1R9S - chains A and B of the 12 polymer chains in the assembly; structure by X-ray diffraction, 4.25 A resolution (low resolution: residue-level contacts below are approximate; hydrogen-bond / salt-bridge calls are withheld).

[Chain A]
Molecule: DNA-directed RNA polymerase II largest subunit
From: Saccharomyces cerevisiae
Notes: EC 2.7.7.6
UniProt: P04050 (RPB1_YEAST); residues 1-1733 here = UniProt positions 1-1733
Chain sequence (1733 residues; numbered 1 to 1733; the number before each row is that of its first residue):
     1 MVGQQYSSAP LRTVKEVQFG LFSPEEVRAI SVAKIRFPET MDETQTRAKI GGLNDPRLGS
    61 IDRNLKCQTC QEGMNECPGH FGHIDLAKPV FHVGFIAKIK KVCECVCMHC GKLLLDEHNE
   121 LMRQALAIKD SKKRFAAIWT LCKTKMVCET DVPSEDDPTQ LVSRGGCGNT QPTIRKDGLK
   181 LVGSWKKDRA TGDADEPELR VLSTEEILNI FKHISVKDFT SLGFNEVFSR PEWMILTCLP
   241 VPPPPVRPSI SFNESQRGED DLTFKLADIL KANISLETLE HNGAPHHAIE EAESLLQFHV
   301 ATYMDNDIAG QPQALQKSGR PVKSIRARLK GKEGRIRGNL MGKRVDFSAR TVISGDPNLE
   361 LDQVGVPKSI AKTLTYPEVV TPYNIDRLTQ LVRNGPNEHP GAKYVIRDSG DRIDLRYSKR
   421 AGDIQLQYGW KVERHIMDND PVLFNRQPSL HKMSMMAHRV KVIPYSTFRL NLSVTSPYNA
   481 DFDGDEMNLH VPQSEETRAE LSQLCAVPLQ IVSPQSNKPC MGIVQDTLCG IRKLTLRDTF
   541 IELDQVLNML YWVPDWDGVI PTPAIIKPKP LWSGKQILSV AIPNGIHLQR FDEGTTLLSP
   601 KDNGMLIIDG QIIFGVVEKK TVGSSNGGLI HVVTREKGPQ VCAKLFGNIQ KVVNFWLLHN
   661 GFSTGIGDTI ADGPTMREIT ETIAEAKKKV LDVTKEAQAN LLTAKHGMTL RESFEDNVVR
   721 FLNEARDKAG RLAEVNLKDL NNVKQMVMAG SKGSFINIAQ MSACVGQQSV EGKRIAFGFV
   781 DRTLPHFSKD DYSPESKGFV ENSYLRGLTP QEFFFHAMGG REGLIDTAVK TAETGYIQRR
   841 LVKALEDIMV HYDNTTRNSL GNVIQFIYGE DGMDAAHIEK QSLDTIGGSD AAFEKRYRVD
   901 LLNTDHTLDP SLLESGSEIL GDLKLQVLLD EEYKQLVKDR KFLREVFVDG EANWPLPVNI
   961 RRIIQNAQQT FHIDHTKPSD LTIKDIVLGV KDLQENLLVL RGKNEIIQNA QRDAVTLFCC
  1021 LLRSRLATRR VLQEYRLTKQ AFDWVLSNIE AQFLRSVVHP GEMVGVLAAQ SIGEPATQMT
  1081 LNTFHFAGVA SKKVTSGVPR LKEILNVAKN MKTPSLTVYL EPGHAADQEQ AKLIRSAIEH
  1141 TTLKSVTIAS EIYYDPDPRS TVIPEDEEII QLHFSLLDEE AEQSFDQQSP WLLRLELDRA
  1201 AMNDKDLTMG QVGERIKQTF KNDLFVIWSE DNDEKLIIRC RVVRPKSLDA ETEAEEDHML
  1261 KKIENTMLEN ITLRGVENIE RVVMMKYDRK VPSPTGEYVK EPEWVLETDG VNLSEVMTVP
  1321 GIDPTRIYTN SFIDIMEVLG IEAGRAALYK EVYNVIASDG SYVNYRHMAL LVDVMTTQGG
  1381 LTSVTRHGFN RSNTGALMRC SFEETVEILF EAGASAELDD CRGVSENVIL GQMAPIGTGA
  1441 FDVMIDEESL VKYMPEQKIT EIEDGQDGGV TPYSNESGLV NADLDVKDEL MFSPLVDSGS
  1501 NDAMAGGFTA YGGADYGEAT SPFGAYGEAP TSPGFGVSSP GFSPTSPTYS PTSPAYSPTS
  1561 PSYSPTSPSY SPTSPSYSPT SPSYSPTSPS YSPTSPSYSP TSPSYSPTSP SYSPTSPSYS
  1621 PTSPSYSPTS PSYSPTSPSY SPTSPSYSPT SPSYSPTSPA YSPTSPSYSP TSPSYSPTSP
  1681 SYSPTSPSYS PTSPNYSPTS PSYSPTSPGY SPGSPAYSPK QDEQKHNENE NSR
Disordered / not traced: 1, 155-160, 187-198, 250-258, 315-320, 1082-1091, 1177-1186, 1244-1253, 1446-1733
Bound ions: Zn2+ site 1: Cys-67, Cys-70, His-80; Zn2+ site 2: Cys-110, Cys-167; Mg2+: Asp-483 (together with UTP)
Residues lining bound ligands: UTP (uridine 5'-triphosphate): Arg-446, Asp-481, Asp-483, Thr-831
From the paper describing this entry:
  - Mg2+ coordination: Asp-483
  - binding site for UTP: Asp-481

[Chain B]
Molecule: DNA-directed RNA polymerase II 140 kDa polypeptide
From: Saccharomyces cerevisiae
Notes: EC 2.7.7.6
UniProt: P08518 (RPB2_YEAST); numbering as in UniProt (aligned over 1-1224)
Chain sequence (1224 residues; numbered 1 to 1224; the number before each row is that of its first residue):
     1 MSDLANSEKY YDEDPYGFED ESAPITAEDS WAVISAFFRE KGLVSQQLDS FNQFVDYTLQ
    61 DIICEDSTLI LEQLAQHTTE SDNISRKYEI SFGKIYVTKP MVNESDGVTH ALYPQEARLR
   121 NLTYSSGLFV DVKKRTYEAI DVPGRELKYE LIAEESEDDS ESGKVFIGRL PIMLRSKNCY
   181 LSEATESDLY KLKECPFDMG GYFIINGSEK VLIAQERSAG NIVQVFKKAA PSPISHVAEI
   241 RSALEKGSRF ISTLQVKLYG REGSSARTIK ATLPYIKQDI PIVIIFRALG IIPDGEILEH
   301 ICYDVNDWQM LEMLKPCVED GFVIQDRETA LDFIGRRGTA LGIKKEKRIQ YAKDILQKEF
   361 LPHITQLEGF ESRKAFFLGY MINRLLLCAL DRKDQDDRDH FGKKRLDLAG PLLAQLFKTL
   421 FKKLTKDIFR YMQRTVEEAH DFNMKLAINA KTITSGLKYA LATGNWGEQK KAMSSRAGVS
   481 QVLNRYTYSS TLSHLRRTNT PIGRDGKLAK PRQLHNTHWG LVCPAETPEG QACGLVKNLS
   541 LMSCISVGTD PMPIITFLSE WGMEPLEDYV PHQSPDATRV FVNGVWHGVH RNPARLMETL
   601 RTLRRKGDIN PEVSMIRDIR EKELKIFTDA GRVYRPLFIV EDDESLGHKE LKVRKGHIAK
   661 LMATEYQDIE GGFEDVEEYT WSSLLNEGLV EYIDAEEEES ILIAMQPEDL EPAEANEEND
   721 LDVDPAKRIR VSHHATTFTH CEIHPSMILG VAASIIPFPD HNQSPRNTYQ SAMGKQAMGV
   781 FLTNYNVRMD TMANILYYPQ KPLGTTRAME YLKFRELPAG QNAIVAIACY SGYNQEDSMI
   841 MNQSSIDRGL FRSLFFRSYM DQEKKYGMSI TETFEKPQRT NTLRMKHGTY DKLDDDGLIA
   901 PGVRVSGEDV IIGKTTPISP DEEELGQRTA YHSKRDASTP LRSTENGIVD QVLVTTNQDG
   961 LKFVKVRVRT TKIPQIGDKF ASRHGQKGTI GITYRREDMP FTAEGIVPDL IINPHAIPSR
  1021 MTVAHLIECL LSKVAALSGN EGDASPFTDI TVEGISKLLR EHGYQSRGFE VMYNGHTGKK
  1081 LMAQIFFGPT YYQRLRHMVD DKIHARARGP MQVLTRQPVE GRSRDGGLRF GEMERDCMIA
  1141 HGAASFLKER LMEASDAFRV HICGICGLMT VIAKLNHNQF ECKGCDNKID IYQIHIPYAA
  1201 KLLFQELMAM NITPRLYTDR SRDF
Disordered / not traced: 1-19, 71-89, 135-163, 336-344, 438-445, 468-476, 503-508, 669-677, 716-721, 920-932
Bound ions: Zn2+: Cys-1163, Cys-1166, Cys-1182, Cys-1185
Residues lining bound ligands: UTP (uridine 5'-triphosphate): Arg-766, Tyr-769, Asp-837, Lys-987, Arg-1020

[Interface between chain A and chain B]
Residue-residue contacts (392):
  Val-2(A) / Ala-1157(B)
  Gln-4(A) / Arg-1159(B)
  Gln-5(A) / Arg-1159(B)
  Tyr-6(A) / Arg-1159(B)
  Tyr-6(A) / Leu-1175(B)
  Ser-7(A) / His-1161(B)
  Ser-7(A) / Gln-1193(B)
  Ser-8(A) / Asn-1178(B)
  Ser-8(A) / Phe-1180(B)
  Ala-9(A) / Phe-1180(B)
  Ala-9(A) / Gln-1193(B)
  Pro-10(A) / Ile-1191(B)
  Pro-10(A) / Tyr-1192(B)
  Pro-10(A) / Gln-1193(B)
  Leu-11(A) / Gln-1193(B)
  Leu-11(A) / Ile-1194(B)
  Leu-11(A) / His-1195(B)
  Arg-12(A) / Tyr-1192(B)
  Arg-12(A) / Gln-1193(B)
  Arg-12(A) / Ile-1194(B)
  Arg-12(A) / Thr-1218(B)
  Thr-13(A) / Thr-1218(B)
  Val-14(A) / Tyr-1217(B)
  Lys-15(A) / Tyr-1217(B)
  Lys-15(A) / Thr-1218(B)
  Lys-15(A) / Asp-1219(B)
  Lys-15(A) / Arg-1220(B)
  Glu-16(A) / Arg-1215(B)
  Glu-16(A) / Leu-1216(B)
  Glu-16(A) / Tyr-1217(B)
  Glu-16(A) / Asp-1219(B)
  Glu-16(A) / Arg-1220(B)
  Glu-16(A) / Arg-1222(B)
  Val-17(A) / Arg-1215(B)
  Gln-18(A) / Thr-1213(B)
  Gln-18(A) / Arg-1215(B)
  Gln-18(A) / Tyr-1217(B)
  Phe-19(A) / Leu-1207(B)
  Phe-19(A) / Thr-1213(B)
  Gly-20(A) / Ile-1212(B)
  Gly-20(A) / Thr-1213(B)
  Leu-21(A) / Asn-1211(B)
  Leu-21(A) / Thr-1213(B)
  Phe-22(A) / Leu-1168(B)
  Phe-22(A) / Met-1208(B)
  Phe-22(A) / Asn-1211(B)
  Phe-22(A) / Thr-1213(B)
  Glu-26(A) / Arg-1215(B)
  Ile-30(A) / Leu-1168(B)
  Ile-30(A) / Thr-1170(B)
  Ile-30(A) / Lys-1183(B)
  Gln-68(A) / Ile-1172(B)
  Thr-69(A) / Lys-1174(B)
  Cys-70(A) / Ile-1172(B)
  Cys-70(A) / Ala-1173(B)
  Gln-71(A) / Asn-1176(B)
  Glu-72(A) / Leu-1175(B)
  Glu-76(A) / Phe-1158(B)
  Glu-76(A) / Arg-1159(B)
  Glu-76(A) / Leu-1175(B)
  Gly-79(A) / Lys-1201(B)
  Gly-79(A) / Gln-1205(B)
  Phe-81(A) / Gln-1205(B)
  Phe-81(A) / Met-1208(B)
  Phe-81(A) / Ala-1209(B)
  His-92(A) / Met-1210(B)
  Phe-228(A) / Arg-1215(B)
  Leu-236(A) / Asn-1211(B)
  Pro-240(A) / Met-1208(B)
  Pro-242(A) / Ala-1209(B)
  Pro-245(A) / Leu-1114(B)
  Pro-245(A) / Tyr-1198(B)
  Pro-245(A) / Lys-1201(B)
  Val-246(A) / Leu-1114(B)
  Val-246(A) / Leu-1202(B)
  Val-246(A) / Gln-1205(B)
  Pro-248(A) / Leu-1114(B)
  Tyr-303(A) / Ala-1209(B)
  Met-304(A) / Met-1210(B)
  Ile-325(A) / Met-1210(B)
  Arg-328(A) / Glu-1206(B)
  Leu-329(A) / Leu-1203(B)
  Leu-329(A) / Glu-1206(B)
  Leu-329(A) / Leu-1207(B)
  Leu-329(A) / Met-1210(B)
  Arg-335(A) / Leu-1114(B)
  Arg-335(A) / Leu-1202(B)
  Arg-335(A) / Glu-1206(B)
  Arg-337(A) / Arg-1129(B)
  Gly-338(A) / Gln-1117(B)
  Gly-338(A) / Arg-1129(B)
  Asn-339(A) / Thr-1115(B)
  Asn-339(A) / Gln-1117(B)
  Asn-339(A) / Asp-1156(B)
  Asn-339(A) / Ala-1199(B)
  Leu-340(A) / Pro-1197(B)
  Leu-340(A) / Ala-1200(B)
  Leu-340(A) / Leu-1203(B)
  Met-341(A) / Glu-1132(B)
  Met-341(A) / Arg-1135(B)
  Gly-342(A) / Arg-1129(B)
  Gly-342(A) / Phe-1130(B)
  Gly-342(A) / Gly-1131(B)
  Lys-343(A) / Gln-1117(B)
  Lys-343(A) / Arg-1129(B)
  Lys-343(A) / Phe-1130(B)
  Lys-343(A) / Leu-1151(B)
  Lys-343(A) / Ser-1155(B)
  Lys-343(A) / Asp-1156(B)
  Lys-343(A) / Pro-1197(B)
  Arg-344(A) / Pro-1118(B)
  Arg-344(A) / Glu-1120(B)
  Arg-344(A) / Gly-1127(B)
  Arg-344(A) / Leu-1128(B)
  Arg-344(A) / Ser-1155(B)
  Val-345(A) / Gly-1127(B)
  Val-345(A) / Leu-1128(B)
  Val-345(A) / Arg-1150(B)
  Val-345(A) / Ala-1154(B)
  Asp-346(A) / Arg-1106(B)
  Asp-346(A) / Arg-1108(B)
  Asp-346(A) / Pro-1118(B)
  Asp-346(A) / Arg-1150(B)
  Asp-346(A) / Ala-1154(B)
  Asp-346(A) / Ser-1155(B)
  Phe-347(A) / Arg-1106(B)
  Phe-347(A) / Ala-1107(B)
  Phe-347(A) / Arg-1108(B)
  Phe-347(A) / Arg-1150(B)
  Ser-348(A) / Ala-1105(B)
  Ser-348(A) / Arg-1106(B)
  Ser-348(A) / Leu-1128(B)
  Ala-349(A) / Ala-1105(B)
  Ala-349(A) / Leu-1128(B)
  Arg-350(A) / Lys-1102(B)
  Arg-350(A) / Ile-1103(B)
  Arg-350(A) / His-1104(B)
  Arg-350(A) / Leu-1128(B)
  Thr-351(A) / Ile-1103(B)
  Val-352(A) / Val-1099(B)
  Asp-356(A) / Tyr-833(B)
  Pro-357(A) / Ser-831(B)
  Pro-357(A) / Gly-832(B)
  Pro-357(A) / Tyr-833(B)
  Asn-358(A) / Tyr-833(B)
  Ile-370(A) / Ala-1105(B)
  Thr-373(A) / Ala-1105(B)
  Thr-373(A) / Ala-1107(B)
  Leu-374(A) / Arg-1106(B)
  Arg-412(A) / Arg-1108(B)
  Leu-443(A) / Met-1138(B)
  Leu-443(A) / Phe-1146(B)
  Asn-445(A) / Glu-1134(B)
  Gln-447(A) / Arg-1129(B)
  Gln-447(A) / Glu-1134(B)
  Ser-449(A) / Met-1133(B)
  Ser-449(A) / Glu-1134(B)
  Ser-449(A) / Cys-1137(B)
  His-451(A) / Cys-1137(B)
  Lys-452(A) / Ala-1140(B)
  Lys-452(A) / His-1141(B)
  Met-455(A) / Phe-1130(B)
  Met-455(A) / Glu-1134(B)
  Met-455(A) / Cys-1137(B)
  Met-455(A) / Met-1138(B)
  Met-455(A) / His-1141(B)
  Tyr-465(A) / Ile-976(B)
  Ser-466(A) / Gln-975(B)
  Ser-466(A) / Val-1099(B)
  Ser-466(A) / Asp-1100(B)
  Ser-466(A) / Ile-1103(B)
  Thr-467(A) / Ile-976(B)
  Thr-467(A) / Gly-977(B)
  Thr-467(A) / Val-1099(B)
  Arg-469(A) / Ile-976(B)
  Arg-469(A) / Gly-991(B)
  Leu-472(A) / Gln-835(B)
  Asp-481(A) / Glu-836(B)
  Asp-481(A) / Asp-837(B)
  Phe-482(A) / Gln-835(B)
  Phe-482(A) / Glu-836(B)
  Phe-482(A) / Asp-837(B)
  Phe-482(A) / Ser-838(B)
  Phe-482(A) / Thr-989(B)
  Asp-483(A) / Glu-836(B)
  Asp-483(A) / Asp-837(B)
  Asp-483(A) / Lys-979(B)
  Asp-483(A) / Lys-987(B)
  Asp-483(A) / Thr-989(B)
  Gly-484(A) / Thr-989(B)
  Glu-486(A) / Lys-1102(B)
  Asn-488(A) / Leu-1128(B)
  His-490(A) / Phe-1130(B)
  His-490(A) / Arg-1150(B)
  Val-491(A) / Arg-1150(B)
  Pro-492(A) / Glu-1149(B)
  Gln-493(A) / Glu-1149(B)
  Ser-494(A) / Glu-1149(B)
  Ser-494(A) / Glu-1153(B)
  Thr-497(A) / Phe-1146(B)
  Thr-497(A) / Glu-1149(B)
  Glu-500(A) / Ala-1143(B)
  Glu-500(A) / Ala-1144(B)
  Glu-500(A) / Ser-1145(B)
  Glu-500(A) / Phe-1146(B)
  Leu-501(A) / Phe-1146(B)
  Leu-504(A) / His-1141(B)
  Leu-504(A) / Gly-1142(B)
  Cys-505(A) / His-1141(B)
  Gln-510(A) / His-1141(B)
  Val-524(A) / Gln-835(B)
  Gln-525(A) / Gln-835(B)
  Gln-525(A) / Glu-836(B)
  Gln-525(A) / His-1015(B)
  Asp-526(A) / Cys-829(B)
  Asp-526(A) / Gly-832(B)
  Asp-526(A) / Gln-835(B)
  Asp-526(A) / Asn-1013(B)
  Asp-526(A) / His-1015(B)
  Cys-529(A) / His-1015(B)
  Leu-657(A) / Cys-829(B)
  Leu-658(A) / Tyr-830(B)
  Leu-658(A) / Ser-831(B)
  Leu-658(A) / Asn-1074(B)
  Leu-658(A) / His-1076(B)
  His-659(A) / Asn-1074(B)
  His-659(A) / Thr-1077(B)
  His-659(A) / Leu-1081(B)
  Asn-660(A) / Leu-1081(B)
  Asn-660(A) / Met-1082(B)
  Asn-660(A) / Ala-1083(B)
  Gly-661(A) / Leu-1081(B)
  Gly-661(A) / Ala-1083(B)
  Phe-662(A) / Ala-828(B)
  Phe-662(A) / Cys-829(B)
  Phe-662(A) / Pro-1014(B)
  Phe-662(A) / Ala-1083(B)
  Ser-663(A) / Ile-827(B)
  Ser-663(A) / Gln-1084(B)
  Ser-663(A) / Ile-1085(B)
  Ser-663(A) / Phe-1086(B)
  Thr-664(A) / Ile-827(B)
  Thr-664(A) / Phe-1086(B)
  Gly-665(A) / Leu-1026(B)
  Gly-665(A) / Phe-1086(B)
  Ile-666(A) / Leu-1026(B)
  Ile-666(A) / Leu-1030(B)
  Ile-666(A) / Val-1052(B)
  Ile-666(A) / Arg-1067(B)
  Ile-666(A) / Phe-1086(B)
  Asp-668(A) / Phe-1069(B)
  Ile-670(A) / Arg-1067(B)
  Asn-742(A) / Phe-1069(B)
  Met-746(A) / His-1015(B)
  Met-746(A) / Pro-1018(B)
  Ser-751(A) / His-1015(B)
  Lys-752(A) / His-1015(B)
  Lys-752(A) / Ser-1019(B)
  Gly-753(A) / Pro-1018(B)
  Asn-757(A) / Pro-1018(B)
  Asn-757(A) / Ser-1019(B)
  Asn-757(A) / Met-1021(B)
  Gln-760(A) / Met-1021(B)
  Met-761(A) / Pro-1018(B)
  Met-761(A) / Val-1023(B)
  Glu-771(A) / Lys-510(B)
  Ala-776(A) / Asn-516(B)
  Gly-778(A) / His-400(B)
  Gly-778(A) / His-515(B)
  Gly-778(A) / Asn-516(B)
  Gly-778(A) / Thr-517(B)
  Phe-779(A) / Asn-516(B)
  Phe-779(A) / Thr-517(B)
  Phe-779(A) / Glu-698(B)
  Phe-779(A) / Glu-699(B)
  Val-780(A) / Glu-699(B)
  Arg-782(A) / Glu-698(B)
  Arg-782(A) / Glu-699(B)
  Arg-782(A) / Ile-701(B)
  Arg-782(A) / Leu-702(B)
  Thr-783(A) / Asn-516(B)
  Pro-785(A) / Glu-698(B)
  Pro-785(A) / Ile-701(B)
  Pro-785(A) / Leu-702(B)
  Pro-785(A) / Ile-703(B)
  His-786(A) / Trp-519(B)
  His-786(A) / Ile-703(B)
  His-786(A) / Met-705(B)
  His-786(A) / Glu-742(B)
  Phe-787(A) / Leu-702(B)
  Lys-789(A) / Arg-620(B)
  Glu-795(A) / Val-731(B)
  Glu-801(A) / Ile-729(B)
  Asn-802(A) / Arg-728(B)
  Asn-802(A) / Ile-729(B)
  Tyr-804(A) / His-761(B)
  Tyr-804(A) / Asn-762(B)
  Tyr-804(A) / Gln-763(B)
  Tyr-804(A) / Met-1021(B)
  Leu-805(A) / His-761(B)
  Leu-805(A) / Val-1052(B)
  Arg-806(A) / Pro-725(B)
  Arg-806(A) / Lys-727(B)
  Arg-806(A) / Arg-728(B)
  Arg-806(A) / Ile-729(B)
  Arg-806(A) / His-761(B)
  Gly-807(A) / Arg-728(B)
  Gly-807(A) / Asp-760(B)
  Gly-807(A) / His-761(B)
  Leu-808(A) / Arg-728(B)
  Leu-808(A) / Asp-760(B)
  Leu-808(A) / Phe-1047(B)
  Thr-809(A) / Ile-729(B)
  Pro-810(A) / Trp-519(B)
  Pro-810(A) / Met-705(B)
  Pro-810(A) / Pro-745(B)
  Pro-810(A) / Phe-1047(B)
  Gln-811(A) / Met-705(B)
  Phe-813(A) / Pro-524(B)
  Phe-813(A) / Ile-748(B)
  Phe-813(A) / Pro-759(B)
  Phe-813(A) / Asn-767(B)
  Phe-814(A) / Leu-514(B)
  Phe-814(A) / Asn-516(B)
  Phe-814(A) / Trp-519(B)
  His-816(A) / Gln-763(B)
  His-816(A) / Ser-764(B)
  Ala-817(A) / Leu-514(B)
  Ala-817(A) / Ser-764(B)
  Met-818(A) / Leu-514(B)
  Met-818(A) / Asn-516(B)
  Gly-820(A) / Ser-764(B)
  Arg-821(A) / Arg-512(B)
  Arg-821(A) / Leu-514(B)
  Arg-821(A) / Pro-524(B)
  Arg-821(A) / Thr-527(B)
  Arg-821(A) / Gly-534(B)
  Glu-822(A) / Gln-513(B)
  Leu-824(A) / Thr-768(B)
  Leu-824(A) / Tyr-769(B)
  Ile-825(A) / Arg-512(B)
  Ile-825(A) / Gln-513(B)
  Ile-825(A) / Cys-533(B)
  Ala-828(A) / Gly-530(B)
  Gln-838(A) / Met-1133(B)
  Arg-839(A) / Glu-1132(B)
  Val-842(A) / Asp-1136(B)
  Lys-843(A) / Glu-1132(B)
  Lys-843(A) / Arg-1135(B)
  Glu-846(A) / Arg-1135(B)
  Met-1063(A) / Ile-1139(B)
  Val-1066(A) / Asp-1136(B)
  Val-1066(A) / Ala-1140(B)
  Gln-1070(A) / Asp-1136(B)
  Gln-1070(A) / Cys-1137(B)
  Gln-1070(A) / Ala-1140(B)
  Asn-1265(A) / Gly-263(B)
  Glu-1269(A) / Glu-262(B)
  Glu-1269(A) / Gly-263(B)
  Leu-1409(A) / Leu-1207(B)
  Leu-1409(A) / Ile-1212(B)
  Phe-1410(A) / Met-1210(B)
  Phe-1410(A) / Ile-1212(B)
  Leu-1418(A) / Arg-1222(B)
  Asp-1420(A) / Arg-1220(B)
  Cys-1421(A) / Arg-1220(B)
  Arg-1422(A) / Arg-1220(B)
  Val-1424(A) / Ile-1139(B)
  Val-1428(A) / Arg-1135(B)
  Val-1428(A) / Leu-1151(B)
  Ile-1429(A) / Pro-1197(B)
  Ile-1429(A) / Ala-1200(B)
  Leu-1430(A) / His-1195(B)
  Leu-1430(A) / Ile-1196(B)
  Leu-1430(A) / Pro-1197(B)
  Leu-1430(A) / Phe-1204(B)
  Gly-1431(A) / Lys-1148(B)
  Gly-1431(A) / Met-1152(B)
  Gly-1431(A) / Pro-1197(B)
  Met-1433(A) / Ala-1144(B)
  Met-1433(A) / Ser-1145(B)
  Ala-1434(A) / Ala-1144(B)
  Ile-1436(A) / Ile-1139(B)
  Ile-1436(A) / Gly-1142(B)
  Ile-1436(A) / Ala-1143(B)
  Ile-1436(A) / Ala-1144(B)
  Gly-1437(A) / Gly-1142(B)
  Thr-1438(A) / Gly-1142(B)
  Thr-1438(A) / Ala-1143(B)
  Thr-1438(A) / Ala-1144(B)
  Thr-1438(A) / Ser-1145(B)
  Gly-1439(A) / Ala-1144(B)
Interface residues without a listed pair, chain A (210 interface residues in all): Val-27, Ala-29, Val-32, Asn-75, Pro-78, Cys-238, Pro-243, Ile-336, Ile-353, Ser-354, Gly-355, Thr-375, Tyr-417, Thr-475, Thr-527, Gln-545, Gly-667, Thr-680, Lys-687, Val-743, Val-770, Ile-775, Phe-777, Leu-784, Ser-788, Lys-1144, Lys-1261, Gly-1413, Ser-1425, Gln-1432
Interface residues without a listed pair, chain B (194 interface residues in all): Ser-264, Glu-312, Asp-397, His-518, Ala-525, Arg-635, Ala-695, Ser-700, Ala-726, Arg-730, Leu-749, Pro-765, Asn-834, His-887, Gly-988, Ile-990, Ile-1027, Lys-1079, Gly-1109, Met-1111, Arg-1116, Val-1119, Gly-1121, Leu-1147, Cys-1166, His-1177, Gly-1184

[Overview]
210 residues of chain A face 194 of chain B across their interface. UTP is bound between chain A and chain B.
Cys-67(A), Cys-70(A) and His-80(A) form the Zn2+ site 1. Cys-110(A) and Cys-167(A) form the Zn2+ site 2. From
the paper: a binding site for UTP at Asp-481(A); Mg2+ coordination by Asp-483(A).
Here chain A is DNA-directed RNA polymerase II largest subunit and chain B is DNA-directed RNA polymerase II
140 kDa polypeptide, both from Saccharomyces cerevisiae. Entry 1R9S (RNA polymerase II strand separated
elongation complex, matched nucleotide) was determined by X-ray diffraction, deposited together with 1R9T,
1TWA, 1TWC, 1TWF, 1TWG and 1TWH.
